Entry 6KEZ (X-ray diffraction, 3.50 A resolution); this record covers chains B and D of the 8 polymer chains in the assembly.

# Chain B (and D)
Name: Glyceraldehyde-3-phosphate dehydrogenase GAPA1
Source organism: Arabidopsis thaliana
Notes: EC 1.2.1.13; chain D of this document is another copy of the same molecule, construct and numbering; everything in this record applies to it too
UniProt: P25856 (G3PA1_ARATH); residues 1-336 here correspond to UniProt positions 61-396 (UniProt number = residue number + 60)
Chain sequence (339 residues; numbered -2 to 336; the number before each row is that of its first residue; numbers below 1 keep their minus sign (Ser-2 is residue -2)):
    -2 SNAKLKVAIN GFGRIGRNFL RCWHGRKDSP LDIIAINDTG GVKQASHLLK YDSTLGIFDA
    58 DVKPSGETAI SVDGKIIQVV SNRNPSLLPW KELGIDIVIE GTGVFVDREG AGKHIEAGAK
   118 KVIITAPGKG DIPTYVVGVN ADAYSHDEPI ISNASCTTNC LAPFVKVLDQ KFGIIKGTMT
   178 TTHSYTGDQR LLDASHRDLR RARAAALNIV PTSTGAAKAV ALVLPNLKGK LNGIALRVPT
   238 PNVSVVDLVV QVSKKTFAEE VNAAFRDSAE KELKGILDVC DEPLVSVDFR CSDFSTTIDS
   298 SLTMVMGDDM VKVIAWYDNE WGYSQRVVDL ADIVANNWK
Not modelled in the structure: -2 to 0 (chain D: -2 to 0, 336)
Differences from the reference sequence: expression tag (-2 to 0)
Small-molecule neighbours: NAD (nicotinamide-adenine-dinucleotide): Asn7, Gly8, Phe9, Gly10, Arg11, Ile12, Asn34, Asp35, Thr36, Asn79, Arg80, Gly98, Thr99, Gly100, Val101, Phe102, Thr122, Ala123, Ser152, Cys153, His180, Thr183, Asn316, Glu317, Tyr320
Curated features (UniProtKB/Swiss-Prot):
  - active site: Cys153 (Nucleophile)
  - binding site (NADP(+)): Arg11, Ile12, Asp35, Arg80, Asn316
  - binding site (D-glyceraldehyde 3-phosphate): Ser152 to Thr154, Thr183, Arg198, Thr211, Gly212, Arg234
  - site: His180 (Activates thiol group during catalysis)

# Chain B / chain D interface
Residue-residue contacts (82; chain B residue first):
  Lys173(B) with Met303(D); Gly304(D); Asp305(D); Asp306(D), salt bridge
  Gly174(B) with Met303(D)
  Thr175(B) with Val246(D); Lys309(D), hydrogen bond
  Met176(B) with Lys309(D), hydrogen bond (backbone-side chain)
  Thr177(B) with Asp244(D), hydrogen bond; Lys309(D), hydrogen bond
  Arg197(B) with Glu279(D); Pro280(D); Leu281(D), hydrogen bond (side chain-backbone); Val282(D); Asp296(D), salt bridge; Ser298(D), hydrogen bond
  Arg200(B) with Val282(D); Asp285(D), salt bridge
  Asn205(B) with Val282(D); Ser283(D); Val284(D)
  Ile206(B) with Thr179(D); Val235(D), hydrophobic; Thr237(D); Val282(D); Ser283(D), hydrogen bond (backbone-side chain); Trp313(D)
  Val207(B) with Val282(D), hydrophobic
  Pro208(B) with Trp313(D)
  Gly226(B) with Met303(D)
  Lys227(B) with Met303(D)
  Leu228(B) with Met303(D)
  Asn229(B) with Met301(D); Met303(D)
  Gly230(B) with Met301(D)
  Ile231(B) with Met301(D), hydrophobic; Ile311(D), hydrophobic
  Leu233(B) with Thr179(D); Val242(D), hydrophobic
  Val235(B) with Ile206(D), hydrophobic; Val235(D), hydrophobic
  Pro236(B) with Pro236(D); Thr237(D)
  Val242(B) with Ile206(D), hydrophobic
  Asp244(B) with Thr177(D)
  Val246(B) with Thr175(D); Val246(D), hydrophobic
  Gln248(B) with Gln248(D)
  Pro280(B) with Arg197(D)
  Leu281(B) with Arg197(D), hydrogen bond (backbone-side chain); Pro208(D)
  Val282(B) with Arg197(D); Arg200(D); Asn205(D); Ile206(D); Val207(D), hydrophobic
  Ser283(B) with Asn205(D); Ile206(D), hydrogen bond (side chain-backbone)
  Val284(B) with Arg200(D); Asn205(D)
  Asp285(B) with Arg200(D), salt bridge
  Asp296(B) with Arg197(D), salt bridge
  Leu299(B) with Pro208(D), hydrophobic
  Met301(B) with Thr175(D); Asn229(D); Gly230(D); Ile231(D), hydrophobic
  Met303(B) with Lys173(D); Gly174(D); Gly226(D); Lys227(D)
  Gly304(B) with Lys173(D), hydrogen bond (backbone-side chain)
  Asp306(B) with Lys173(D), salt bridge
  Met307(B) with Lys173(D); Gly174(D); Gln248(D); Met307(D), hydrophobic
  Lys309(B) with Thr175(D), hydrogen bond; Met176(D), hydrogen bond (side chain-backbone); Thr177(D)
  Ile311(B) with Ile231(D), hydrophobic
  Trp313(B) with Pro208(D), hydrophobic
Other interface residues (no listed pair), chain B (47 interface residues in all): Thr179, Leu196, Leu204, Thr237, Val240, Ser298, Asp305
Other interface residues (no listed pair), chain D (48 interface residues in all): Leu196, Leu204, Leu228, Leu233, Val240, Leu299

# In short
The interface between chain B and chain D involves 47 residues on one side and 48 on the other, with 12
hydrogen bonds and 6 salt bridges. Among the polar pairs are Lys173(B)-Asp306(D), Arg197(B)-Asp296(D) and
Arg200(B)-Asp285(D). Chain B binds NAD.
Both chains are Glyceraldehyde-3-phosphate dehydrogenase GAPA1 (Arabidopsis thaliana). Entry 6KEZ (Crystal
structure of GAPDH/CP12/PRK complex from Arabidopsis thaliana) was determined by X-ray diffraction (same
publication as 6KEV, 6KEW and 6KEX).
